1N7J - chain A; structure by X-ray diffraction, 2.70 A resolution.

== Chain A ==
Name: Phenylethanolamine N-methyltransferase
From: Homo sapiens
Notes: EC 2.1.1.28
UniProt: P11086 (PNMT_HUMAN); residue numbers follow UniProt; this construct covers 1-282
Sequence (282 residues; each row starts with the number of its first residue):
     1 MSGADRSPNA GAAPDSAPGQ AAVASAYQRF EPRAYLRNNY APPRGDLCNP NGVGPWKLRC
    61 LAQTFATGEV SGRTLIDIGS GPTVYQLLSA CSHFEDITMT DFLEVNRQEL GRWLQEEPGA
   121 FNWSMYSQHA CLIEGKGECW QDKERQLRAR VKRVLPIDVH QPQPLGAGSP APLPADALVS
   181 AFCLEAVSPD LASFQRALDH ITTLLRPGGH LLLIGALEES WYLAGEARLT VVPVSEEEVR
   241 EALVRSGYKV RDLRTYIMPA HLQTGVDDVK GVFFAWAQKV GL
Unresolved in the structure: 1-21
Residues lining bound ligands:
  - 7-iodo-1,2,3,4-tetrahydro-isoquinoline (IDI): Y35, N39, Y40, R44, V53, K57, F182, E219, Y222, M258, D267, V269, V272
  - S-adenosylhomocysteine (SAH): Y27, F30, Y35, Y40, G79, S80, G81, P82, T83, Y85, Q86, D101, F102, L103, N106, I157, D158, V159, H160, A181, F182, C183, V187, Y222
Curated features (UniProtKB/Swiss-Prot):
  - binding site (S-adenosyl-L-methionine): Y35, Y40, G79, S80, Y85, D101, N106, D158, V159, A181
  - binding site (octopamine): E219, D267
  - modified residue: S7 (Phosphoserine)
  - natural variant: N9 (N9S: Slight increase in protein expression and enzyme activity with octopamine as substrate), T98 (T98A: Significant decrease in protein expression and enzyme activity with octopamine as substrate), R112 (R112C: No significant effect on protein expression and enzyme activity with octopamine as substrate), A175 (A175T: No significant effect on protein expression and enzyme activity with octopamine as substrate)
  - mutagenesis: Y35 (Y35F: Strongly increases KM for phenylethanolamine and S-adenosyl-L-methionine), E185 (E185A/Q: Strongly reduced enzyme activity towards phenylethanolamine. Increases affinity for S-adenosyl-L-methionine; E185D: Strongly reduced enzyme activity towards phenylethanolamine ...), E219 (E219A: Reduced enzyme activity towards phenylethanolamine. Decreases affinity for phenylethanolamine 6-fold. Decreases affinity for S-adenosyl-L-methionine 2-fold), D267 (D267A/N: Strongly reduced enzyme activity towards phenylethanolamine. Decreases affinity for phenylethanolamine 200-fold. Decreases affinity for S-adenosyl-L-methionine 3-fold)

== In short ==
Bound to chain A: S-adenosylhomocysteine and 7-iodo-1,2,3,4-tetrahydro-isoquinoline. UniProt lists 10
S-adenosyl-L-methionine-binding residues, octopamine-binding residues E219 and D267 and 4 mutagenesis sites.
Chain A is Phenylethanolamine N-methyltransferase (Homo sapiens); the structure, The structure of
Phenylethanolamine N-methyltransferase in complex with S-adenosylhomocysteine and an iodinated inhibitor, was
determined by X-ray diffraction (same publication as 1N7I).
